Entry 7VD8 (electron microscopy, 1.96 A resolution); this record covers chains P and S of the 24 polymer chains in the assembly.

Chain P (and S):
Protein: Ferritin heavy chain
Organism: Homo sapiens
Notes: EC 1.16.3.1; chain S of this document is another copy of the same molecule, construct and numbering; everything in this record applies to it too
UniProtKB: P02794 (FRIH_HUMAN); residues 5-176 here correspond to UniProt positions 6-177 (UniProt number = residue number + 1)
Amino-acid sequence (172 residues; row label = number of the first residue in the row):
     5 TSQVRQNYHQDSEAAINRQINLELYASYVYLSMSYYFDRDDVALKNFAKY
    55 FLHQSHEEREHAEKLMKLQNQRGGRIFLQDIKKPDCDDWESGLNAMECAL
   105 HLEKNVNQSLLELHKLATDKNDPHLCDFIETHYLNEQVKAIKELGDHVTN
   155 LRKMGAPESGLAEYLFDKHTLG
Bound ions: Zn2+ site 1: Glu17, Arg79; Na+ site 1: Ser36, Cys90; Zn2+ site 2 near Asp44 (its only coordinating residue here); Zn2+ site 3: His60, Arg63; Zn2+ site 4: Glu61, His65; Zn2+ site 5 near His65 (its only coordinating residue here); Zn2+ site 6 near Lys71 (its only coordinating residue here); Zn2+ site 7 near Asp84 (its only coordinating residue here); Zn2+ site 8 near Asp91 (its only coordinating residue here); Na+ site 2: His105, Asn109; Zn2+ site 9 near Asp171 (its only coordinating residue here)
Curated features (UniProtKB/Swiss-Prot):
  - binding site (Fe cation): Glu27, Glu62, His65, Glu107, Gln141
  - site: Arg22 (Essential for association with cargo receptor NCOA4)

Interface between chain P and chain S:
Pairs across the interface - 24 pairs, chain P then chain S:
  Asp42(P) - Lys146(S)  hydrogen bond (backbone-side chain)
  Asp44(P) - Lys146(S)
  Asp44(P) - Gly149(S)
  Asp44(P) - Asp150(S)
  Asp44(P) - Thr153(S)  hydrogen bond (backbone-side chain)
  Asp45(P) - Thr153(S)
  Asp45(P) - Lys157(S)
  Val46(P) - Thr153(S)
  Val46(P) - Lys157(S)  hydrogen bond (backbone-side chain)
  Ala47(P) - Asp150(S)
  Ala47(P) - Asn154(S)  hydrogen bond (backbone-side chain)
  Lys49(P) - Asp150(S)
  Gly164(P) - Lys157(S)
  Leu165(P) - Lys157(S)
  Leu165(P) - Met158(S)  hydrophobic
  Tyr168(P) - Asn154(S)
  Tyr168(P) - Met158(S)  hydrophobic
  Tyr168(P) - Leu169(S)
  Tyr168(P) - Phe170(S)
  Tyr168(P) - His173(S)
  Tyr168(P) - Thr174(S)  hydrogen bond
  Leu169(P) - His173(S)
  Lys172(P) - His173(S)  hydrogen bond
  His173(P) - His173(S)
Other interface residues (no listed pair), chain P (14 interface residues in all): Arg43, Leu48

Summary:
14 residues of chain P face 11 of chain S across their interface; the contacts include 6 hydrogen bonds. Among
the polar pairs are Asp42(P)-Lys146(S), Asp44(P)-Thr153(S) and Val46(P)-Lys157(S). UniProt lists 5 Fe
cation-binding residues on chain P.
Both chains are Ferritin heavy chain (Homo sapiens). Entry 7VD8 (1.96 A structure of human apoferritin
obtained from Talos Arctica microscope) was determined by electron microscopy, deposited together with 7VD9,
7VDC, 7VDE and 7VDF.
